Entry 4LF1 (X-ray diffraction, 2.38 A resolution); this record covers chains A and F of the 6 polymer chains in the assembly.

== Chain A (and F) ==
Name: Ribulose bisphosphate carboxylase
Source organism: Rhodopseudomonas palustris
Notes: EC 4.1.1.39; chain F of this document is another copy of the same molecule, construct and numbering; everything in this record applies to it too
UniProtKB: Q6N0W9 (RBL2_RHOPA); residue numbers follow UniProt; this construct covers 1-461
Sequence (481 residues; each row starts with the number of its first residue; numbers below 1 keep their minus sign (Met-19 is residue -19)):
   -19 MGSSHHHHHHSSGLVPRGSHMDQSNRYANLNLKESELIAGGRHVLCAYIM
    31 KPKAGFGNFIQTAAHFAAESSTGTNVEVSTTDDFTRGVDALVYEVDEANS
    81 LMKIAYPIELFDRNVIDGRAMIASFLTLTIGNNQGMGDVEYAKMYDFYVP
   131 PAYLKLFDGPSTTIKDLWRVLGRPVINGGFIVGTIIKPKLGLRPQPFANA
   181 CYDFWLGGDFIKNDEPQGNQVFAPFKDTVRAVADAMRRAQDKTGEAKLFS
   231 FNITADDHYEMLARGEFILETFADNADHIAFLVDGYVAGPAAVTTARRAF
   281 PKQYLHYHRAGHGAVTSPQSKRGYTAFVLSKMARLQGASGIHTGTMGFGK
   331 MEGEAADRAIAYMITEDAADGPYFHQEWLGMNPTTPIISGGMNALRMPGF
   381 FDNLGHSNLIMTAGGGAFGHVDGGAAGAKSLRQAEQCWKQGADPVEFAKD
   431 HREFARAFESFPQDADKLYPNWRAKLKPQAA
Not modelled in the structure: -19 to 0, 458-461 (chain F: -19 to 0, 457-461)
Sequence notes: initiating methionine (-19); expression tag (-18 to 0)
Modified positions: Lys192 (lysine nz-carboxylic acid; KCX)
Ion coordination: Mg2+: Lys192, Asp194, Glu195 (together with 2-carboxyarabinitol-1,5-diphosphate)
Small-molecule neighbours:
  - 2-carboxyarabinitol-1,5-diphosphate (CAP), molecule 1: Glu49, Thr54, Asn112
  - 2-carboxyarabinitol-1,5-diphosphate (CAP), molecule 2: Ile165, Lys167, Lys169, Lys192, Asp194, Glu195, His288, Arg289, His292, His322, Gly324, Lys330, Met331, Ser369, Gly370, Gly371, Thr392, Ala393, Gly394, Gly395
UniProt features mapped onto this chain:
  - active site (Proton acceptor): Lys167, His288
  - binding site (substrate): Asn112, Lys169, Arg289, His322, Ser369
  - binding site (Mg(2+)): Lys192, Asp194, Glu195
  - site: Lys330 (Transition state stabilizer)
  - modified residue: Lys192 (N6-carboxylysine)
Reported in the primary citation:
  - conformationally variable residues (loop rearrangement): Glu49, Gly324 to Gly333
  - binding site for 2-carboxyarabinitol-1,5-diphosphate: Asn112
  - contacts within the chain: Ala47-Ala70 (hydrophobic contact), Ala47-Val72 (hydrophobic contact), Asp146-Arg149, Ala256-Gln283 (backbone contact), Ile259-Gln283 (backbone contact)
  - self-association interface (contacts with another copy of this molecule); pairs are residue here / residue on that copy: Arg99-Gln283 (hydrogen bond), Arg149-Leu359 (backbone contact), Lys282-Arg99 (backbone contact), Met331-Gly115, Met331-Met116, Met331-Gly117, Met331-Asn112
  - catalytic residues: Lys330 (citing earlier work)
  - binding site for 2-carboxyarabinitol-1,5-diphosphate: Thr54 (citing earlier work)
  - mutagenesis - A47V/M331A, I165V: decreased growth
  - mutagenesis - A47V, A47V/M331A, I165A, I165T, I165V, M331A, M331L: decreased catalytic activity
  - mutagenesis - A47V: unchanged growth
  - mutagenesis - I165A, I165T/M331L, M331A, M331L: abolished growth
  - mutagenesis - I165T/M331L: abolished catalytic activity

== Chain A / chain F interface ==
Residue-residue contacts (34):
  Val95(A) with Glu250(F)
  Ile96(A) with Leu249(F); Glu250(F)
  Asp97(A) with Ala256(F)
  Gly98(A) with Ala253(F)
  Arg99(A) with Ala256(F); Asp257(F); Lys282(F); Gln283(F), hydrogen bond
  Lys135(A) with Arg149(F); Asp257(F), salt bridge
  Leu136(A) with Asp257(F)
  Asp138(A) with Lys282(F), hydrogen bond (backbone-side chain)
  Arg149(A) with Lys135(F); Leu359(F), hydrogen bond (side chain-backbone); Gly360(F)
  Val155(A) with Leu359(F)
  Leu249(A) with Ile96(F)
  Glu250(A) with Val95(F); Ile96(F)
  Ala253(A) with Gly98(F)
  Ala256(A) with Asp97(F); Arg99(F)
  Asp257(A) with Arg99(F); Lys135(F); Leu136(F)
  Arg277(A) with Lys282(F)
  Lys282(A) with Arg99(F), hydrogen bond (backbone-side chain); Asp138(F)
  Gln283(A) with Arg99(F), hydrogen bond
  Leu359(A) with Arg149(F), hydrogen bond (backbone-side chain); Val155(F)
  Gly360(A) with Lys145(F); Arg149(F)
Other interface residues (no listed pair), chain A (25 interface residues in all): Phe137, Lys145, Val150, Asp254, Met361
Other interface residues (no listed pair), chain F (24 interface residues in all): Arg93, Phe137, Val150, Met361

== In short ==
The interface between chain A and chain F involves 25 residues on one side and 24 on the other, with 6
hydrogen bonds and 1 salt bridge. Polar contacts include Lys135(A)-Asp257(F), Arg99(A)-Gln283(F) and
Asp138(A)-Lys282(F). From the paper: the catalytic residue Lys330(A); A47V, A47V/M331A and I165A of chain A,
among others, reduce catalytic activity; 8 substitutions were tested in all.
Chain A and chain F are both Ribulose bisphosphate carboxylase (Rhodopseudomonas palustris); the structure,
Hexameric Form II RuBisCO from Rhodopseudomonas palustris, activated and complexed with 2-CABP, was determined
by X-ray diffraction together with 4LF2 from the same study.
